5TO2 - chains C and D of the 4 polymer chains in the assembly; structure by X-ray diffraction, 1.65 A resolution.

Chain C:
Protein: Streptavidin
Organism: Streptomyces avidinii
UniProt: P22629 (SAV_STRAV); residues 15-139 here correspond to UniProt positions 39-163 (UniProt number = residue number + 24)
Amino-acid sequence (125 residues; each row starts with the number of its first residue):
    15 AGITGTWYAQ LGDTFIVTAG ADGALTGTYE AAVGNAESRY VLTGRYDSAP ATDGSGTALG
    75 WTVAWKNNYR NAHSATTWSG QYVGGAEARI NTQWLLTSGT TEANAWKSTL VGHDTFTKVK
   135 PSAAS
Not modelled in the structure: 136-139
Construct notes: engineered mutation A23 (Asn47 in P22629), D27 (Ser51 in P22629), A45 (Ser69 in P22629)
Curated features (UniProtKB/Swiss-Prot):
  - motif: R59 to D61 (Cell attachment site)
  - binding site (biotin): Y43, Y54, W92, W108, W120

Chain D:
Protein: Streptavidin
Organism: Streptomyces avidinii
UniProt: P22629 (SAV_STRAV); residues 15-138 here correspond to UniProt positions 39-162 (UniProt number = residue number + 24)
Amino-acid sequence (124 residues; row label = number of the first residue in the row):
    15 AGITGTWYNQ LGSTFIVTAG ADGALTGTYE SAVGNAESRY VLTGRYDSAP ATDGSGTALG
    75 WTVAWKNNYR NAHSATTWSG QYVGGAEARI NTQWLLTSGT TEANAWKSTL VGHDTFTKVK
   135 PSAA
Not modelled in the structure: 15, 135-138
Curated features (UniProtKB/Swiss-Prot):
  - motif: R59 to D61 (Cell attachment site)
  - binding site (biotin): Y43, Y54, W92, W108, W120

Chain C / chain D interface:
Residue-residue contacts (84; chain C residue first):
  V55(C) - R59(D)
  T57(C) - T57(D)
  T57(C) - G58(D)  hydrogen bond (side chain-backbone)
  T57(C) - R59(D)
  G58(C) - T57(D)  hydrogen bond (backbone-side chain)
  R59(C) - V55(D)
  R59(C) - T57(D)
  R59(C) - T76(D)
  R59(C) - A78(D)
  Y60(C) - A78(D)
  D61(C) - K80(D)
  D61(C) - N85(D)  hydrogen bond
  D61(C) - H87(D)  salt bridge
  S62(C) - K80(D)
  A63(C) - K80(D)
  A63(C) - N85(D)  hydrogen bond (backbone-side chain)
  A63(C) - H87(D)
  P64(C) - H87(D)
  A65(C) - H87(D)
  G68(C) - T115(D)
  S69(C) - T114(D)
  S69(C) - T115(D)
  G70(C) - G113(D)
  G70(C) - T114(D)  hydrogen bond (backbone-backbone)
  A72(C) - H87(D)
  A72(C) - S88(D)
  A72(C) - A89(D)
  A72(C) - T111(D)
  A72(C) - G113(D)
  L73(C) - A89(D)
  G74(C) - T76(D)  hydrogen bond (backbone-side chain)
  G74(C) - T91(D)
  W75(C) - T76(D)  hydrogen bond (backbone-side chain)
  T76(C) - R59(D)
  T76(C) - G74(D)  hydrogen bond (side chain-backbone)
  T76(C) - W75(D)  hydrogen bond (side chain-backbone)
  A78(C) - R59(D)
  A78(C) - Y60(D)
  K80(C) - D61(D)
  K80(C) - S62(D)  hydrogen bond
  K80(C) - A63(D)
  N85(C) - D61(D)  hydrogen bond
  N85(C) - A63(D)  hydrogen bond (side chain-backbone)
  H87(C) - D61(D)  salt bridge
  H87(C) - A63(D)
  H87(C) - P64(D)
  H87(C) - A65(D)
  H87(C) - A72(D)
  S88(C) - A72(D)
  A89(C) - A72(D)
  A89(C) - S93(D)
  T91(C) - G74(D)
  T91(C) - T91(D)  hydrogen bond
  T91(C) - W92(D)
  T91(C) - S93(D)
  W92(C) - T91(D)
  S93(C) - A89(D)
  S93(C) - T91(D)
  S93(C) - L109(D)  hydrogen bond (side chain-backbone)
  S93(C) - T111(D)  hydrogen bond
  G94(C) - T111(D)  hydrogen bond (backbone-side chain)
  Q95(C) - S112(D)
  Q95(C) - G113(D)
  Q95(C) - T114(D)  hydrogen bond (side chain-backbone)
  Q95(C) - S122(D)
  Q107(C) - L109(D)
  Q107(C) - T123(D)
  L109(C) - S93(D)  hydrogen bond (backbone-side chain)
  L109(C) - Q107(D)
  L109(C) - L109(D)  hydrophobic
  T111(C) - A72(D)
  T111(C) - S93(D)  hydrogen bond
  T111(C) - G94(D)  hydrogen bond (side chain-backbone)
  S112(C) - Q95(D)
  G113(C) - S69(D)
  G113(C) - G70(D)
  G113(C) - Q95(D)
  T114(C) - S69(D)
  T114(C) - G70(D)  hydrogen bond (backbone-backbone)
  T114(C) - Q95(D)  hydrogen bond (backbone-side chain)
  T115(C) - G68(D)
  T115(C) - S69(D)
  S122(C) - Q95(D)
  T123(C) - Q107(D)  hydrogen bond
Also at the interface, not in a pair above, chain C (43 interface residues in all): D67, V97, W108, L110, A119
Also at the interface, not in a pair above, chain D (43 interface residues in all): D67, L73, W108, L110, E116, A119

In short:
Chain C and chain D each contribute 43 residues to their interface; the contacts include 23 hydrogen bonds and
2 salt bridges. Polar pairs include D61(C)-H87(D), H87(C)-D61(D) and T57(C)-G58(D). UniProt lists 5
biotin-binding residues on chain C; 5 biotin-binding residues on chain D.
Here chain C is Streptavidin and chain D is Streptavidin, both from Streptomyces avidinii. Entry 5TO2 (Crystal
structure of streptavidin with one wild type subunit and three mutated subunits (N23A/S27D/S45A)) was
determined by X-ray diffraction.
